4N5S - chains C and A of the 3 polymer chains in the assembly; structure by X-ray diffraction, 1.67 A resolution.

[Chain C]
Molecule: 16-nt DNA strand
Sequence (16 nucleotides; numbered 201 to 216; the number before each row is that of its first residue):
   201 AAAGGGCGCC GTGGTC
Not modelled in the structure: 201-202

[Chain A]
Protein: DNA polymerase I, thermostable
Source organism: Thermus aquaticus
Notes: EC 2.7.7.7; fragment: Klenow fragment
UniProtKB: P19821 (DPO1_THEAQ); residues 281-832 here = UniProt positions 281-832
Amino-acid sequence (553 residues; numbered 280 to 832; the number before each row is that of its first residue):
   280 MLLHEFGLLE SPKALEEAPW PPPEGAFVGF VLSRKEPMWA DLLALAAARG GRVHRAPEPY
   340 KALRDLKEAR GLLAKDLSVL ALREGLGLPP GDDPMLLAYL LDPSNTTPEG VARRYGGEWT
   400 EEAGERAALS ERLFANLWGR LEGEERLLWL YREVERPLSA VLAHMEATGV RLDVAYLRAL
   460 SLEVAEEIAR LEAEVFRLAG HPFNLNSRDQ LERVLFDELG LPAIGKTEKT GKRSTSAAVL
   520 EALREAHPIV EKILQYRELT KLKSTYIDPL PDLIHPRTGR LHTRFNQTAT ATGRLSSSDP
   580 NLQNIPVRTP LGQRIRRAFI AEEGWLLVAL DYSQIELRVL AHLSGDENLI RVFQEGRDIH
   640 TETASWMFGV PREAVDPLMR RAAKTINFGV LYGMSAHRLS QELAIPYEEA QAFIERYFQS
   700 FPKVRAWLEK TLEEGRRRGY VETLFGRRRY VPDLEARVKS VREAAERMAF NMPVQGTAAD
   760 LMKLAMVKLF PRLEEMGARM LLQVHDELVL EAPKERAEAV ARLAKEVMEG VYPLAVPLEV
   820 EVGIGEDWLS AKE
Not modelled in the structure: 280-289, 832
Construct notes: initiating methionine (280); engineered mutation Leu707 (Ile in P19821)
Ion coordination: Mn2+ site 1 near His443 (its only coordinating residue here); Mg2+: Asp610, Asp785 (together with 2',3'-dideoxycytidine 5'-triphosphate); Mn2+ site 2: Asp610, Tyr611, Asp785 (together with 2',3'-dideoxycytidine 5'-triphosphate); Mn2+ site 3 near Glu721 (its only coordinating residue here); Mn2+ site 4 near Glu825 (its only coordinating residue here)
Residues lining bound ligands: 2',3'-dideoxycytidine 5'-triphosphate (DCT): Arg573, Asp610, Tyr611, Ser612, Gln613, Ile614, Glu615, His639, Arg659, Lys663, Thr664, Phe667, Tyr671, Asp785
Reported in the primary citation:
  - mutagenesis - I707L: decreased catalytic activity on AA overhang
  - mutagenesis - I707L: increased catalytic activity on CCG and TTG template overhangs
  - conformationally variable residues (side-chain flip): Leu707, Phe749

[Interface between chain C and chain A]
Pairs across the interface - 42 pairs, chain C then chain A:
  DA203(C) - Arg677(A)  hydrogen bond to the phosphate
  DG204(C) - Thr664(A)  base contact
  DG204(C) - Phe667(A)  base contact
  DG204(C) - Gly668(A)  base contact
  DG204(C) - Tyr671(A)  base contact
  DG204(C) - Gly672(A)  sugar contact
  DG204(C) - Met673(A)  hydrogen bond to the sugar
  DG204(C) - Ser674(A)  hydrogen bond to the phosphate
  DG204(C) - Arg677(A)  phosphate contact
  DG204(C) - Arg746(A)  hydrogen bond to the phosphate
  DG205(C) - Arg573(A)  base contact
  DG205(C) - Arg746(A)  salt bridge to the phosphate
  DG205(C) - Met747(A)  phosphate contact
  DG205(C) - Asn750(A)  sugar contact
  DG205(C) - Gln754(A)  base contact
  DG206(C) - Ala570(A)  phosphate contact
  DG206(C) - Thr571(A)  sugar contact
  DG206(C) - Arg573(A)  base contact
  DG206(C) - Arg728(A)  salt bridge to the phosphate
  DG206(C) - Met747(A)  phosphate contact
  DG206(C) - Gln754(A)  hydrogen bond to the sugar
  DC207(C) - Thr569(A)  phosphate contact
  DC207(C) - Ala570(A)  hydrogen bond to the phosphate
  DC207(C) - Ser575(A)  phosphate contact
  DG208(C) - Ala568(A)  phosphate contact
  DG208(C) - Ser575(A)  hydrogen bond to the phosphate
  DG208(C) - Ser576(A)  sugar contact
  DG208(C) - Ser577(A)  phosphate contact
  DG208(C) - Asn580(A)  hydrogen bond to the sugar
  DC209(C) - Ser577(A)  phosphate contact
  DC209(C) - Asp578(A)  hydrogen bond to the phosphate
  DC209(C) - Asn580(A)  phosphate contact
  DC210(C) - Ser543(A)  sugar contact
  DC210(C) - Thr544(A)  hydrogen bond to the sugar
  DC210(C) - Pro548(A)  phosphate contact
  DG211(C) - Asn485(A)  phosphate contact
  DT212(C) - Asn483(A)  hydrogen bond to the phosphate
  DT212(C) - Asn485(A)  hydrogen bond to the phosphate
  DT212(C) - Ser486(A)  hydrogen bond to the phosphate
  DG213(C) - Ser486(A)  hydrogen bond to the phosphate
  DG213(C) - Asp488(A)  sugar contact
  DG213(C) - Gln489(A)  hydrogen bond to the phosphate
Also at the interface, not in a pair above, chain A (36 interface residues in all): Lys540, Asn565, Pro579, Asn583, His784

[In short]
Chain C and chain A form an interface of 11 and 36 residues respectively, with 15 hydrogen bonds and 2 salt
bridges. Polar contacts include DG204(C)-Met673(A), DG206(C)-Gln754(A) and DG208(C)-Asn580(A). Bound to chain
A: 2',3'-dideoxycytidine 5'-triphosphate. The paper reports that I707L of chain A reduces catalytic activity
on AA overhang; conformational variability at Leu707(A) and Phe749(A).
Chain C is a 16-nt DNA strand and chain A is DNA polymerase I, thermostable (Thermus aquaticus); the
structure, Ternary complex structure of Klenow fragment of Taq DNA polymerase I707L mutant (Cs3C KlenTaq) with
DNA ..., was determined by X-ray diffraction together with 4N56 and 4XIU from the same study.
